3WIY - chain A; structure by X-ray diffraction, 2.15 A resolution.

== Chain A ==
Protein: Induced myeloid leukemia cell differentiation protein Mcl-1
From: Homo sapiens
UniProtKB: Q07820 (MCL1_HUMAN); residue numbers follow UniProt; this construct covers 172-327
Sequence (161 residues; row label = number of the first residue in the row):
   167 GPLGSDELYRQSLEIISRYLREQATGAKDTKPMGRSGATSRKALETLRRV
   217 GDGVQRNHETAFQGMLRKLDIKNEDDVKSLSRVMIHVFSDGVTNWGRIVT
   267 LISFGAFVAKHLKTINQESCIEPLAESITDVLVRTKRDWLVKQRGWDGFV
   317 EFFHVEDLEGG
Not modelled in the structure: 167-171, 324-327
Construct notes: expression tag (167-171)
Residues lining bound ligands: LC6 (7-(4-{[(4-{[(2R)-4-(dimethylamino)-1-(phenylsulfanyl)butan-2-yl]amino}-3-nitrophenyl)sulfonyl]carbamoyl}-2-methylphenyl)-3-[3-(naphthalen-1-yloxy)propyl]pyrazolo[1,5-a]pyridine-2-carboxylic acid): His-224, Thr-226, Ala-227, Phe-228, Gly-230, Met-231, Arg-233, Lys-234, Leu-235, Leu-246, Val-249, Met-250, Val-253, Phe-254, Arg-263, Thr-266, Leu-267, Phe-270, Gly-271, Val-274, Leu-290, Ile-294
Curated features (UniProtKB/Swiss-Prot):
  - motif: Ala-209 to Asn-223 (BH3), His-252 to Ala-272 (BH1), Asp-304 to Phe-319 (BH2)
  - cross-link (Glycyl lysine isopeptide (Lys-Gly)): Lys-194 (interchain with G-Cter in ubiquitin), Lys-197 (interchain with G-Cter in ubiquitin)
  - mutagenesis: Lys-194 (K194R: Reduced ubiquitination), Lys-197 (K197R: Reduced ubiquitination), Lys-208 (K208R: No effect on ubiquitination), Lys-234 (K234R: No effect on ubiquitination)

== Overview ==
Chain A binds compound LC6. From UniProt: 4 mutagenesis sites.
Chain A is Induced myeloid leukemia cell differentiation protein Mcl-1 (Homo sapiens); the structure, Crystal
structure of Mcl-1 in complex with compound 10, was determined by X-ray diffraction, deposited together with
3WIX and 3WIZ.
